PDB entry 7CKW | electron microscopy, 3.22 A resolution | chains B and N of the 5 polymer chains in the assembly

Chain B:
Name: Guanine nucleotide-binding protein G(I)/G(S)/G(T) subunit beta-1
Organism: Homo sapiens
UniProt: P62873 (GBB1_HUMAN); residues 2-340 here = UniProt positions 2-340
Sequence (356 residues; each row starts with the number of its first residue; numbers below 1 keep their minus sign (Met-15 is residue -15)):
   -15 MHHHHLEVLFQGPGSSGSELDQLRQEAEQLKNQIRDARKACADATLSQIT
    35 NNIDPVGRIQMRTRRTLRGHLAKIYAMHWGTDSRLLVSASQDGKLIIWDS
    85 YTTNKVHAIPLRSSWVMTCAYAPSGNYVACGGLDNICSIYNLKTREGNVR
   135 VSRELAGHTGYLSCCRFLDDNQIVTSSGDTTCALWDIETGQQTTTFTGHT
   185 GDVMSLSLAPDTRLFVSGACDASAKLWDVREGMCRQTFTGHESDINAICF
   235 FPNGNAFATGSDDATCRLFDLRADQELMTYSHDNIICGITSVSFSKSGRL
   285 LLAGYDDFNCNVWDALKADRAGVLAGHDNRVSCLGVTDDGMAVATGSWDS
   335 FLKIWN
Disordered / not traced: -15 to 0
Construct notes: initiating methionine (-15); expression tag (-14 to 1)
Swiss-Prot annotation at these positions:
  - modified residue: Ser2 (N-acetylserine), His266 (Phosphohistidine)

Chain N:
Name: nanobody 35
Organism: Lama glama
Notes: antibody fragment or engineered binder
Sequence (156 residues; numbered -21 to 134; the number before each row is that of its first residue; numbers below 1 keep their minus sign (Met-21 is residue -21)):
   -21 MKYLLPTAAAGLLLLAAQPAMAQVQLQESGGGLVQPGGSLRLSCAASGFT
    29 FSNYKMNWVRQAPGKGLEWVSDISQSGASISYTGSVKGRFTISRDNAKNT
    79 LYLQMNSLKPEDTAVYYCARCPAPFTRDCFDVTSTTYAYRGQGTQVTVSS
   129 HHHHHH
Disordered / not traced: -21 to 0, 129-134
Cystine bridges: Cys22-Cys96, Cys99-Cys107

Chain B / chain N interface:
Residue-residue contacts - 25 pairs, chain B then chain N:
  Arg8(B) with Gln120(N)
  Glu12(B) with Gln5(N), hydrogen bond
  Arg19(B) with Gln1(N); Gln3(N)
  Thr184(B) with Thr114(N)
  Cys204(B) with Ala116(N); Tyr117(N), hydrogen bond (backbone-side chain)
  Asp205(B) with Ala116(N)
  Thr223(B) with Gln1(N)
  His225(B) with Val2(N)
  Glu226(B) with Val2(N); Gly26(N); Phe27(N); Tyr32(N), hydrogen bond (backbone-side chain); Arg98(N), hydrogen bond (backbone-side chain)
  Ser227(B) with Tyr32(N); Arg98(N); Pro100(N); Tyr117(N)
  Asp228(B) with Pro100(N); Tyr117(N), hydrogen bond
  Asp246(B) with Pro102(N)
  Asp247(B) with Tyr32(N); Pro102(N)
  Ile270(B) with Phe103(N)
Interface residues without a listed pair, chain B (16 interface residues in all): Lys15, Ala206
Interface residues without a listed pair, chain N (16 interface residues in all): Ala101

Overview:
The chain B/chain N interface involves 16 residues from each chain, with 5 hydrogen bonds. Polar pairs include
Glu12(B)-Gln5(N), Cys204(B)-Tyr117(N) and Glu226(B)-Tyr32(N).
Chain B is Guanine nucleotide-binding protein G(I)/G(S)/G(T) subunit beta-1 (Homo sapiens) and chain N is
nanobody 35 (Lama glama); the structure, Cryo-EM structure of Fenoldopam bound dopamine receptor DRD1-Gs
signaling complex, was determined by electron microscopy, deposited together with 7CKX, 7CKY, 7CKZ and 7CRH.
